Entry 5ZF8 (X-ray diffraction, 1.70 A resolution); this record covers chain A.

[Chain A]
Molecule: Dihydroorotate dehydrogenase (quinone), mitochondrial
Source organism: Homo sapiens
Notes: EC 1.3.5.2
Reference sequence: Q02127 (PYRD_HUMAN); residues 30-396 here correspond to UniProt positions 29-395 (UniProt number = residue number - 1)
Chain sequence (390 residues; each row starts with the number of its first residue):
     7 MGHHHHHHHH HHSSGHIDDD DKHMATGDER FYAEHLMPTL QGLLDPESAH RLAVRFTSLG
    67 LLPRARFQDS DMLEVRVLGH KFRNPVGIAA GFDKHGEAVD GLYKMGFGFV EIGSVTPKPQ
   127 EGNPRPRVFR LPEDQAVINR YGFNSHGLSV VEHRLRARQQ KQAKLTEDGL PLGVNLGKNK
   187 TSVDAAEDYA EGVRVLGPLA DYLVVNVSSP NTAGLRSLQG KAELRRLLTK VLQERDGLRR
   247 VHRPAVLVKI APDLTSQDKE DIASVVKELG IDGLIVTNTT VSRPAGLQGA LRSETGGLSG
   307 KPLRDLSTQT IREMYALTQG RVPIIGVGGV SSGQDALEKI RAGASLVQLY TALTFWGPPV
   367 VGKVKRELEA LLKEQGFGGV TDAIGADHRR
Disordered / not traced: 7-30
Construct notes: expression tag (7-29)
UniProt features mapped onto this chain:
  - active site: Ser-215 (Nucleophile)
  - binding site (FMN): Ala-96 to Lys-100, Ser-120, Asn-181, Asn-212, Lys-255, Thr-283, Gly-306, Gly-335, Tyr-356, Thr-357
  - binding site (substrate): Lys-100, Asn-145 to Phe-149, Asn-212 to Asn-217, Asn-284, Thr-285
Small-molecule neighbours:
  - 9BO ((2S,3E,7E)-9-(3-chloro-5-formyl-2,6-dihydroxy-4-methylphenyl)-3,7-dimethylnona-3,7-dien-2-yl acetate): Tyr-38, Met-43, Leu-46, Gln-47, Leu-50, Pro-52, Ala-55, His-56, Leu-58, Ala-59, Phe-62, Thr-63, Leu-68, Phe-98, Met-111, Val-134, Arg-136, Tyr-356, Leu-359, Thr-360, Gly-363, Pro-364
  - FMN (flavin mononucleotide): Ala-95, Ala-96, Gly-97, Lys-100, Gly-119, Ser-120, Val-134, Val-143, Asn-145, Tyr-147, Phe-149, Asn-181, Asn-212, Lys-255, Thr-283, Asn-284, Thr-285, Ser-305, Gly-306, Leu-309, Val-333, Gly-334, Gly-335, Val-336, Gln-354, Leu-355, Tyr-356, Thr-357
  - orotic acid (ORO): Lys-100, Asn-145, Arg-146, Tyr-147, Gly-148, Phe-149, Asn-212, Ser-215, Pro-216, Asn-217, Asn-284, Thr-285
What the authors report for this chain:
  - binding site for 9BO: Met-43, Thr-63, Pro-364

[Overview]
Chain A binds flavin mononucleotide, orotic acid and compound 9BO. Curated annotation (UniProt) lists
active-site residue Ser-215, 14 FMN-binding residues and 14 substrate-binding residues. From the paper: a
binding site for 9BO at Met-43, Thr-63 and Pro-364.
Chain A is Dihydroorotate dehydrogenase (quinone), mitochondrial (Homo sapiens); the structure, Structure of
human dihydroorotate dehydrogenase in complex with 277-11-OAc, was determined by X-ray diffraction, deposited
together with 5ZF4, 5ZF7, 5ZF9, 5ZFA and 5ZFB.
